Entry 7SIF (X-ray diffraction, 1.73 A resolution); this record covers chains A and B of the 3 polymer chains in the assembly.

[Chain A]
Protein: MHC class I antigen
Organism: Homo sapiens
Amino-acid sequence (276 residues; numbered 1 to 276; the number before each row is that of its first residue):
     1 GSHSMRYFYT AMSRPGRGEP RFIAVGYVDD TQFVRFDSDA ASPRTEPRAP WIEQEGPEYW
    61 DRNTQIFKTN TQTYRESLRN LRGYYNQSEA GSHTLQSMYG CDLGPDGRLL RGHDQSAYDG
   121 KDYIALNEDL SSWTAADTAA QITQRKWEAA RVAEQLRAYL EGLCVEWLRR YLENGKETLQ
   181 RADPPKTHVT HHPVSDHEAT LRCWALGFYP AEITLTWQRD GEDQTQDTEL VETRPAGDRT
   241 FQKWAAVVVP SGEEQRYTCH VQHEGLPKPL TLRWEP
Disulfides: C101-C164, C203-C259
What the authors report for this chain:
  - binding site for bis-tris buffer: Y74, S97, D114
  - specificity-determining residues: S116

[Chain B]
Protein: Beta-2-microglobulin
Organism: Homo sapiens
UniProtKB: P61769 (B2MG_HUMAN); residues 1-99 here correspond to UniProt positions 21-119 (UniProt number = residue number + 20)
Amino-acid sequence (99 residues; numbered 1 to 99; the number before each row is that of its first residue):
     1 IQRTPKIQVY SRHPAENGKS NFLNCYVSGF HPSDIEVDLL KNGERIEKVE HSDLSFSKDW
    61 SFYLLYYTEF TPTEKDEYAC RVNHVTLSQP KIVKWDRDM
Disulfides: C25-C80

[Interface between chain A and chain B]
Residue-residue contacts (57; chain A residue first):
  F8(A) with S55(B); F56(B)
  Y9(A) with F56(B)
  T10(A) with F56(B); F62(B)
  M12(A) with S33(B), hydrogen bond
  R17(A) with D34(B), salt bridge
  I23(A) with L54(B), hydrophobic
  V25(A) with D53(B); L54(B); S55(B)
  Y27(A) with S55(B); Y63(B), hydrogen bond
  Q32(A) with D53(B), hydrogen bond
  R35(A) with D53(B), salt bridge
  R48(A) with D53(B), salt bridge
  Q96(A) with H31(B), hydrogen bond; F56(B); W60(B), hydrogen bond (side chain-backbone); F62(B)
  S97(A) with F56(B)
  M98(A) with F56(B), hydrophobic; K58(B); W60(B), hydrophobic
  Q115(A) with W60(B)
  S116(A) with W60(B)
  A117(A) with W60(B), hydrophobic
  D119(A) with H31(B)
  G120(A) with R3(B), hydrogen bond (backbone-side chain); H31(B); W60(B)
  D122(A) with W60(B), hydrogen bond
  H192(A) with D98(B)
  R202(A) with D98(B), hydrogen bond (side chain-backbone)
  W204(A) with D98(B); M99(B)
  V231(A) with Q8(B)
  E232(A) with Q8(B), hydrogen bond (backbone-side chain); Y26(B); S28(B), hydrogen bond
  T233(A) with Y26(B)
  R234(A) with Q8(B), hydrogen bond; Y10(B); Y26(B); M99(B), hydrogen bond (side chain-backbone)
  P235(A) with Y10(B), hydrogen bond (backbone-side chain); N24(B); Y26(B)
  A236(A) with R12(B), hydrogen bond (backbone-side chain); N24(B), hydrogen bond (backbone-side chain)
  G237(A) with R12(B), hydrogen bond (backbone-side chain); L65(B)
  D238(A) with R12(B)
  Q242(A) with Y10(B); S11(B), hydrogen bond (side chain-backbone); R12(B), hydrogen bond (side chain-backbone)
  W244(A) with M99(B), hydrogen bond (side chain-backbone)
Also at the interface, not in a pair above, chain A (35 interface residues in all): T94, L206
Also at the interface, not in a pair above, chain B (29 interface residues in all): I1, K6, H13, P14, P32, S57, D59

[Overview]
Chain A and chain B form an interface of 35 and 29 residues respectively; the contacts include 19 hydrogen
bonds and 3 salt bridges. Polar contacts include R17(A)-D34(B), R35(A)-D53(B) and R48(A)-D53(B). The paper
reports a binding site for bis-tris buffer at Y74(A), S97(A) and D114(A); the specificity determinant S116(A).
Here chain A is MHC class I antigen and chain B is Beta-2-microglobulin, both from Homo sapiens. Entry 7SIF
(Crystal Structure of HLA B*3505 in complex with NPDIVIYQY, an 9-mer epitope from HIV-I) was determined by
X-ray diffraction together with 7SIG and 7SIH from the same study.
